PDB entry 7MF3 | electron microscopy, 3.40 A resolution | chains C and D of the 8 polymer chains in the assembly

== Chain C ==
Molecule: Myosin light polypeptide 6
Source organism: Gallus gallus
UniProtKB: P02607 (MYL6_CHICK); residues 1-150 here correspond to UniProt positions 2-151 (UniProt number = residue number + 1)
Amino-acid sequence (150 residues; numbered 1 to 150; the number before each row is that of its first residue):
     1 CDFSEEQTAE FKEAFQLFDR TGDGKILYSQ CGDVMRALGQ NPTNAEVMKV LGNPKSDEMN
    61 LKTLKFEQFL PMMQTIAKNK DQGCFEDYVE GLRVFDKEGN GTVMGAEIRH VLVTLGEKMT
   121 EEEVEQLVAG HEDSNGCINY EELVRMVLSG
Not modelled in the structure: 1
UniProt features mapped onto this chain:
  - modified residue: Cys1 (N-acetylcysteine)

== Chain D ==
Molecule: Myosin regulatory light chain 2, smooth muscle major isoform
Source organism: Gallus gallus
UniProtKB: P02612 (MLRM_CHICK); residues 1-171 here correspond to UniProt positions 2-172 (UniProt number = residue number + 1)
Amino-acid sequence (171 residues; each row starts with the number of its first residue):
     1 SSKRAKAKTT KKRPQRATSN VFAMFDQSQI QEFKEAFNMI DQNRDGFIDK EDLHDMLASM
    61 GKNPTDEYLE GMMSEAPGPI NFTMFLTMFG EKLNGTDPED VIRNAFACFD EEASGFIHED
   121 HLRELLTTMG DRFTDEEVDE MYREAPIDKK GNFNYVEFTR ILKHGAKDKD D
Not modelled in the structure: 1-13
Metal / ion sites: Mg2+: Asp45, Phe47, Asp49, Asp52
UniProt features mapped onto this chain:
  - binding site (Ca(2+)): Asp41, Asn43, Asp45, Asp52
  - modified residue: Ser1 (N-acetylserine)
What the authors report for this chain:
  - post-translational modification sites: Ser19 (citing earlier work)

== How chain C and chain D interact ==
Residue-residue contacts (8):
  Leu17(C) with Met129(D)
  Asp19(C) with Met129(D); Arg132(D), hydrogen bond (backbone-side chain)
  Arg20(C) with Glu124(D), salt bridge; Thr128(D), hydrogen bond; Met129(D)
  Gly22(C) with Arg132(D)
  Asp23(C) with Arg132(D), salt bridge
Also at the interface, not in a pair above, chain C (6 interface residues in all): Gln16

== Overview ==
6 residues of chain C and 4 residues of chain D are in contact, with 2 hydrogen bonds and 2 salt bridges.
Among the polar pairs are Arg20(C)-Glu124(D), Asp23(C)-Arg132(D) and Asp19(C)-Arg132(D). Asp45(D), Phe47(D),
Asp49(D) and Asp52(D) form the Mg2+ site. UniProt lists 4 Ca2+-binding residues on chain D. The paper reports
a modification site at Ser19(D).
Chain C is Myosin light polypeptide 6 and chain D is Myosin regulatory light chain 2, smooth muscle major
isoform, both from Gallus gallus; the structure, Structure of the autoinhibited state of smooth muscle
myosin-2, was determined by electron microscopy.
